Entry 1CG6 (X-ray diffraction, 1.70 A resolution); this record covers chain A.

== Chain A ==
Protein: Protein (5'-deoxy-5'-methylthioadenosine phosphorylase)
From: Homo sapiens
Notes: EC 2.4.2.28; engineered mutation(s): ILE56VAL
UniProtKB: Q13126 (MTAP_HUMAN); numbering as in UniProt (aligned over 1-283)
Chain sequence (283 residues; row label = number of the first residue in the row):
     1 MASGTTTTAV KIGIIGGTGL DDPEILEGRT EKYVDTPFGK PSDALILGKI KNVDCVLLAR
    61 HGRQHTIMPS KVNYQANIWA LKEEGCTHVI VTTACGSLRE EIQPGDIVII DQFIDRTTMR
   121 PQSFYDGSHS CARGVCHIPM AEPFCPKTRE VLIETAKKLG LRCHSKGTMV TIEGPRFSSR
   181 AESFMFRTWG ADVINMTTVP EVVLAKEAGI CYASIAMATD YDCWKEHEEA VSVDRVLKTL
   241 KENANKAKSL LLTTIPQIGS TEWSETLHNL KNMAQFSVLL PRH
Disordered / not traced: 1-8, 225-229, 282-283
Construct notes: variant V56 (Ile in Q13126)
Small-molecule neighbours: 5'-deoxy-5'-methylthioadenosine (MTA): T18, H61, P69, A94, C95, G96, H137, I172, F177, I194, N195, M196, T197, T219, D220, D222, V231, V236, L279
Curated features (UniProtKB/Swiss-Prot):
  - binding site (phosphate): T18, R60, H61, T93, A94, T197
  - binding site (substrate): M196, D220 to D222
  - site (Important for substrate specificity): S178, V233
  - modified residue: K51 (N6-acetyllysine)

== Overview ==
Ligands of chain A: 5'-deoxy-5'-methylthioadenosine. From UniProt: 6 phosphate-binding residues and 4
substrate-binding residues.
Chain A is Protein (5'-deoxy-5'-methylthioadenosine phosphorylase) (Homo sapiens); the structure, Structure of
human 5'-deoxy-5'-methylthioadenosine phosphorylase complexed with 5'-deoxy-5'-methylthioadenosine and sulfate
at 1.7 A resolution, was determined by X-ray diffraction together with 1CB0 from the same study.
